Entry 3NB2 (X-ray diffraction, 2.10 A resolution); this record covers chain A.

[Chain A]
Name: secreted effector protein
From: Escherichia coli
UniProt: Q8X5G6 (Q8X5G6_ECO57); numbering as in UniProt (aligned over 170-782)
Chain sequence (613 residues; numbered 170 to 782; the number before each row is that of its first residue):
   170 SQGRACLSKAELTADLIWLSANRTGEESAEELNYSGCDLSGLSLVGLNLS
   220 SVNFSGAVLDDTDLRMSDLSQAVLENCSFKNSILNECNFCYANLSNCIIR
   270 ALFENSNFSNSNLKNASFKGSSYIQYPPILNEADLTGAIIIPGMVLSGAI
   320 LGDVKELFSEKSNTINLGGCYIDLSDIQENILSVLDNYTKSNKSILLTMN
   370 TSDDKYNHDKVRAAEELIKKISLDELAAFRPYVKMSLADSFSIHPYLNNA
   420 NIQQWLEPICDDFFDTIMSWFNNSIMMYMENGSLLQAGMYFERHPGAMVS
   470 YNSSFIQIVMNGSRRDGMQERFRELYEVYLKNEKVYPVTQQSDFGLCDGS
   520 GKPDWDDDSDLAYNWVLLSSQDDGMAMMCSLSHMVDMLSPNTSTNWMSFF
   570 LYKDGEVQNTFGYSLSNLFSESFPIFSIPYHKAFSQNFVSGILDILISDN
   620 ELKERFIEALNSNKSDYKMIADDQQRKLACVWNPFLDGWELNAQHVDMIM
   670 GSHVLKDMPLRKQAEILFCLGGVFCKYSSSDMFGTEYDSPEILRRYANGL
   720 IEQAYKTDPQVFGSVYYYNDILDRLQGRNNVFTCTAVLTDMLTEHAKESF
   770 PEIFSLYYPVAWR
Disordered / not traced: 170
Reported in the primary citation:
  - catalytic residues: C753
  - mutagenesis - C753A, C753S: decreased catalytic activity
  - conformationally variable residues (domain motion, helix shift, loop rearrangement): P593 to L615, K637 to Q644, I668 to H672, T704 to S708, G746 to C753

[Overview]
From the paper: the catalytic residue C753; C753A and C753S reduce catalytic activity.
Chain A is secreted effector protein (Escherichia coli); the structure, Crystal structure of E. coli O157:H7
effector protein NleL, was determined by X-ray diffraction, deposited together with 3NAW.
